PDB entry 7KL5 | X-ray diffraction, 1.65 A resolution | chains A and B

Chain A:
Name: Calmodulin-1
Organism: Homo sapiens
UniProt: P0DP23 (CALM1_HUMAN); residue numbers follow UniProt; this construct covers 1-149
Sequence (149 residues; each row starts with the number of its first residue):
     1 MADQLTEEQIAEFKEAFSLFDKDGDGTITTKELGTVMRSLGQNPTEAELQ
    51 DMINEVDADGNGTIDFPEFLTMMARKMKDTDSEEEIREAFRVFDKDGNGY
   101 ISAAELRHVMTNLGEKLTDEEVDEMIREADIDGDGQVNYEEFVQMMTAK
Disordered / not traced: 1-3, 149
Bound ions: Ca2+ site 1: D21, D23, D25, T27, E32; Ca2+ site 2: D57, D59, N61, T63, E68; Ca2+ site 3: K78, D81, E85; Ca2+ site 4: D94, D96, N98, Y100, E105; Ca2+ site 5: D130, D132, D134, Q136, E141
UniProt features mapped onto this chain:
  - binding site (Ca(2+)): D21, D23, D25, T27, E32, D57, D59, N61, T63, E68, D94, D96, N98, Y100, E105, D130, D132, D134, Q136, E141
  - modified residue: A2 (N-acetylalanine), K22 (N6-acetyllysine), T45 (Phosphothreonine), S82 (Phosphoserine), K95 (N6-acetyllysine), Y100 (Phosphotyrosine), S102 (Phosphoserine), T111 (Phosphothreonine), K116 (N6,N6,N6-trimethyllysine), Y139 (Phosphotyrosine)
  - cross-link: K22 (Glycyl lysine isopeptide (Lys-Gly) (interchain with G-Cter in SUMO2))
  - natural variant: N54 (N54I: In CPVT4), F90 (F90L: In LQT14), N98 (N98S: In CPVT4), D130 (D130G: In LQT14), E141 (E141G: In LQT14; E141V: In LQT14), F142 (F142L: In LQT14)
What the authors report for this chain:
  - Ca2+ coordination: K78, D81, E85
  - mutagenesis - E85A (2-fold): decreased binding to Ryanodine receptor 2 (chain B)

Chain B:
Name: Ryanodine receptor 2
Organism: Homo sapiens
Notes: fragment: Phe4246 to Thr4275
UniProt: Q92736 (RYR2_HUMAN); numbering as in UniProt (aligned over 4246-4275)
Sequence (30 residues; each row starts with the number of its first residue):
  4246 FALRYNILTLMRMLSLKSLKKQMKKVKKMT
Disordered / not traced: 4274-4275
What the authors report for this chain:
  - mutagenesis - F4246A, Y4250A: unchanged binding to CaMC
  - mutagenesis - L4255A/L4259A (4-fold): decreased binding to CaMN
  - conformationally variable residues (order/disorder transition): V4271 to T4275

Chain A / chain B interface:
Pairs across the interface - 40 pairs, chain A then chain B:
  E12(A) with L4248(B)
  F13(A) with L4248(B), hydrophobic
  A16(A) with L4248(B), hydrophobic; I4252(B), hydrophobic
  F20(A) with M4256(B), hydrophobic
  M37(A) with M4256(B); S4260(B)
  L40(A) with L4253(B), hydrophobic; M4256(B), hydrophobic
  Q42(A) with S4260(B)
  E48(A) with S4263(B); Q4267(B)
  D51(A) with K4266(B)
  E55(A) with L4259(B); K4262(B), salt bridge
  M72(A) with L4255(B), hydrophobic
  M73(A) with I4252(B), hydrophobic; L4255(B), hydrophobic
  K76(A) with N4251(B), hydrogen bond; T4254(B), hydrogen bond; L4255(B)
  M77(A) with N4251(B)
  T80(A) with N4251(B), hydrogen bond
  F93(A) with F4246(B), hydrophobic; Y4250(B), hydrophobic
  L106(A) with F4246(B), hydrophobic
  M110(A) with F4246(B), hydrophobic; L4253(B), hydrophobic
  N112(A) with R4257(B)
  L113(A) with Y4250(B), hydrophobic; L4253(B), hydrophobic; R4257(B)
  E115(A) with R4249(B), salt bridge; L4253(B)
  L117(A) with R4249(B)
  M125(A) with F4246(B), hydrophobic
  F142(A) with F4246(B), hydrophobic
  M145(A) with F4246(B), hydrophobic; A4247(B)
  M146(A) with A4247(B), hydrophobic
Interface residues without a listed pair, chain A (34 interface residues in all): L33, M52, D79, A89, V92, V109, A129, V137
The authors on this interface:
  - interface residues, chain B: F4246(B), Y4250(B), I4252(B), L4255(B), M4256(B), L4259(B)
  - hot spots on chain B (mutagenesis) - L4255A, L4259A (450 +/- 50 nM): decreased binding to CaMN

In short:
34 residues of chain A face 18 of chain B across their interface, with 3 hydrogen bonds and 2 salt bridges.
Polar pairs include E55(A)-K4262(B), E115(A)-R4249(B) and K76(A)-N4251(B). The paper reports that
L4255A/L4259A, L4255A and L4259A of chain B reduce binding to CaMN; interface residues F4246(B), Y4250(B) and
I4252(B) among others; 6 substitutions were tested in all.
Here chain A is Calmodulin-1 and chain B is Ryanodine receptor 2, both from Homo sapiens. Entry 7KL5
(Structure of Calmodulin Bound to the Cardiac Ryanodine Receptor (RyR2) at Residues: Phe4246 to Val4271) was
determined by X-ray diffraction.
